Entry 4OGR (X-ray diffraction, 3.00 A resolution); this record covers chains A and D of the 4 polymer chains in the assembly.

== Chain A ==
Protein: Cyclin-dependent kinase 9
Source organism: Homo sapiens
Notes: EC 2.7.11.22, 2.7.11.23
UniProtKB: P50750 (CDK9_HUMAN); numbering as in UniProt (aligned over 1-330)
Chain sequence (332 residues; numbered -1 to 330; the number before each row is that of its first residue; numbers below 1 keep their minus sign (Gly-1 is residue -1)):
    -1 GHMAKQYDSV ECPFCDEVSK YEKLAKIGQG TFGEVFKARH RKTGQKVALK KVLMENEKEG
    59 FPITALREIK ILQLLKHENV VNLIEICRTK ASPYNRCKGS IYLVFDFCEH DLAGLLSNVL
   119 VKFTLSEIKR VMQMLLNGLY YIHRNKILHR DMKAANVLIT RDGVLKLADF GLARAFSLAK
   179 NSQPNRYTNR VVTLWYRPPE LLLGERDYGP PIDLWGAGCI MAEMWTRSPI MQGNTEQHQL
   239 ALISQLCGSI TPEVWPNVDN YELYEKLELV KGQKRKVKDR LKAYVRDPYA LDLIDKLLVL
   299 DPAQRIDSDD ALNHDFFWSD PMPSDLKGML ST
Not modelled in the structure: -1 to 7, 89-96
Modified residues: Thr186 (phosphothreonine; TPO)
Construct notes: expression tag (-1 to 0)
Residues lining bound ligands: adenosine (ADN): Ile25, Gly26, Gln27, Gly28, Val33, Ala46, Asp104, Phe105, Cys106, Asp109, Ala153, Asn154, Leu156, Asp167
Swiss-Prot annotation at these positions:
  - region: Ala166 to Thr191 (T-loop)
  - active site: Asp149 (Proton acceptor)
  - binding site (ATP): Ile25 to Val33, Lys48, Asp104 to Cys106, Asp167
  - modified residue: Lys44 (N6-acetyllysine), Lys48 (N6-acetyllysine), Ser175 (Phosphoserine), Thr186 (Phosphothreonine)
  - natural variant: Arg225 (R225C: Found in patients with global developmental delay and epilepsy with history of choanal atresia; uncertain significance)
  - mutagenesis: Lys44 (K44R: Impaired kinase and transcriptional elongation activities, but normal cyclin T1 and HEXIM1 binding), Lys48 (K48Q: Mimics acetylation; leading to impaired protein kinase activity; K48R: Decreased acetylation; leading to enhanced protein kinase activity), Asp167 (D167N: Abrogates kinase activity), Ser175 (S175A: Constitutive kinase activity; S175D: Mimics phosphorylation, constitutive loss of kinase activity), Thr186 (T186A: Abrogates autophosphorylation; no effect on kinase activity, but impaired CTD phosphorylation; T186D: Mimics autophosphorylation ...)

== Chain D ==
Protein: Protein Tat
Source organism: Human immunodeficiency virus type 1 (HXB3 ISOLATE)
UniProtKB: P69698 (TAT_HV1H3); residue numbers follow UniProt; this construct covers 1-57
Chain sequence (58 residues; row label = number of the first residue in the row; numbering starts at 0):
     0 XMEPVDPRLE PWKHPGSQPK TACTNCYCKK CCFHCQVCFI TKALGISYGR KKRRQRRR
Not modelled in the structure: 50-57
Modified residues: ACE (acetyl group) at position 0
Construct notes: expression tag (0)
Ion coordination: Zn2+ site 1: Cys22, His33, Cys34, Cys37; Zn2+ site 2: Cys25, Cys27, Cys30 (shared with 1 residue of chain B)
Swiss-Prot annotation at these positions:
  - region: Met1 to Asn24 (Interaction with human CREBBP), Cys22 to Cys37 (Cysteine-rich), Phe38 to Gly48 (Core), Arg49 to Arg57 (Interaction with the host capping enzyme RNGTT)
  - motif: Arg49 to Arg57 (Nuclear localization signal, RNA-binding (TAR), and protein transduction)
  - binding site (Zn(2+)): Cys22, Cys25, Cys27, Cys30, His33, Cys34, Cys37
  - site: Trp11 (Essential for Tat translocation through the endosomal membrane)
  - modified residue: Lys28 (N6-acetyllysine), Lys50 (N6-acetyllysine), Lys51 (N6-acetyllysine), Arg52 (Asymmetric dimethylarginine), Arg53 (Asymmetric dimethylarginine)
Reported in the primary citation:
  - contacts within the chain: Lys28-Phe32 (hydrophobic contact)
  - conformationally variable residues (loop rearrangement): Cys27 to Cys30
  - Zn2+ coordination: Cys22 (citing earlier work)
  - mutagenesis - C22G: abolished binding to P-TEFb
  - post-translational modification sites: Met1
  - post-translational modification sites: Lys28 (citing earlier work)

== Interface between chain A and chain D ==
Residue-residue contacts (14; chain A residue first):
  Lys144(A) with Glu9(D), salt bridge
  Arg172(A) with Trp11(D)
  Ala173(A) with Trp11(D)
  Phe174(A) with Trp11(D), hydrophobic
  Ser175(A) with Glu9(D), hydrogen bond; Trp11(D)
  Ala177(A) with Lys12(D)
  Lys178(A) with Leu8(D); Lys12(D)
  Gln181(A) with Lys12(D), hydrogen bond (backbone-side chain)
  Pro182(A) with Lys12(D)
  Asn183(A) with Trp11(D), hydrogen bond; Lys12(D), hydrogen bond
  Tyr185(A) with Trp11(D), hydrophobic

== In short ==
11 residues of chain A and 4 residues of chain D are in contact; the contacts include 4 hydrogen bonds and 1
salt bridge. Polar contacts include Lys144(A)-Glu9(D), Ser175(A)-Glu9(D) and Gln181(A)-Lys12(D). Bound to
chain A: adenosine. From the paper: C22G of chain D abolishes binding to P-TEFb; Zn2+ coordination by
Cys22(D).
Here chain A is Cyclin-dependent kinase 9 (Homo sapiens) and chain D is Protein Tat (Human immunodeficiency
virus type 1 (HXB3 ISOLATE)). Entry 4OGR (crystal structure of P-TEFb complex with AFF4 and Tat) was
determined by X-ray diffraction.
